Entry 4EAI (X-ray diffraction, 2.29 A resolution); this record covers chains A and B of the 3 polymer chains in the assembly.

== Chain A ==
Name: 5'-AMP-activated protein kinase catalytic subunit alpha-1
Source organism: Rattus norvegicus
Notes: EC 2.7.11.1, 2.7.11.27, 2.7.11.31, 2.7.11.26
UniProt: P54645 (AAPK1_RAT); the construct has insertions or renumbered stretches relative to UniProt, so the offset changes along the chain: 394-468 = UniProt 405-479; 475-494 = UniProt 540-559
Chain sequence (106 residues; each row starts with the number of its first residue):
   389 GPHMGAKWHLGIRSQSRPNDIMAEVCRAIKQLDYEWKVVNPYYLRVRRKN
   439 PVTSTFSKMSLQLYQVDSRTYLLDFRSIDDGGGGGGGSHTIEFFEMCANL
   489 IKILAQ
Not modelled in the structure: 389-393, 494
Construct notes: expression tag (389-393); linker (469-474)
Swiss-Prot annotation at these positions:
  - modified residue: Ser-456 (Phosphoserine)

== Chain B ==
Name: 5'-AMP-activated protein kinase subunit beta-2
Source organism: Homo sapiens
UniProt: O43741 (AAKB2_HUMAN); residues 189-272 here = UniProt positions 189-272
Chain sequence (85 residues; numbered 188 to 272; the number before each row is that of its first residue):
   188 MYGQEMYAFRSEERFKSPPILPPHLLQVILNKDTNISCDPALLPEPNHVM
   238 LNHLYALSIKDSVMVLSATHRYKKKYVTTLLYKPI
Not modelled in the structure: 188-203, 219-235, 272
Construct notes: expression tag (188)
Swiss-Prot annotation at these positions:
  - mutagenesis: His-235 (H235A: Results in an AMPK enzyme that is activable by phosphorylation but has significantly increased rate of dephosphorylation in phosphatase assays)

== Interface between chain A and chain B ==
Contacting residue pairs (73):
  Ala-394(A) / Ile-216(B)
  Ala-394(A) / Leu-217(B)
  Ala-394(A) / Asn-218(B)  hydrogen bond (backbone-backbone)
  Ala-394(A) / Leu-244(B)  hydrophobic
  Lys-395(A) / Val-215(B)
  Lys-395(A) / Ile-216(B)
  Lys-395(A) / Leu-217(B)
  Lys-395(A) / Ala-243(B)
  Lys-395(A) / Leu-244(B)
  Trp-396(A) / Gln-214(B)
  Trp-396(A) / Val-215(B)
  Trp-396(A) / Ile-216(B)  hydrogen bond (backbone-backbone)
  Trp-396(A) / Asn-218(B)
  Trp-396(A) / Ala-243(B)
  Trp-396(A) / Leu-244(B)  hydrophobic
  Trp-396(A) / Val-252(B)
  Trp-396(A) / Ser-254(B)
  Trp-396(A) / Leu-267(B)  hydrophobic
  His-397(A) / Gln-214(B)
  His-397(A) / Val-215(B)
  His-397(A) / Leu-241(B)
  His-397(A) / Tyr-242(B)
  His-397(A) / Ala-243(B)  hydrogen bond (backbone-backbone)
  His-397(A) / Ser-245(B)
  Leu-398(A) / Leu-212(B)  hydrophobic
  Leu-398(A) / Leu-213(B)
  Leu-398(A) / Gln-214(B)  hydrogen bond (backbone-backbone)
  Leu-398(A) / His-240(B)
  Leu-398(A) / Leu-241(B)
  Leu-398(A) / Tyr-242(B)
  Gly-399(A) / Leu-241(B)  hydrogen bond (backbone-backbone)
  Arg-401(A) / Gln-214(B)  hydrogen bond
  Pro-406(A) / Pro-205(B)  hydrophobic
  Tyr-430(A) / Ser-204(B)
  Tyr-430(A) / Pro-205(B)  hydrophobic
  Gln-450(A) / Pro-206(B)
  Leu-451(A) / Pro-205(B)
  Leu-451(A) / Pro-206(B)
  Tyr-452(A) / Pro-206(B)
  Tyr-452(A) / Ile-207(B)
  Tyr-452(A) / Leu-208(B)  hydrophobic
  Tyr-452(A) / Pro-209(B)
  Tyr-452(A) / Leu-212(B)  hydrophobic
  Gln-453(A) / Pro-206(B)  hydrogen bond (backbone-backbone)
  Gln-453(A) / Ile-207(B)
  Gln-453(A) / Leu-208(B)  hydrogen bond (backbone-backbone)
  Val-454(A) / Leu-208(B)  hydrophobic
  Val-454(A) / Gln-214(B)
  Tyr-459(A) / Pro-205(B)  hydrophobic
  Asp-462(A) / His-240(B)  salt bridge
  Phe-463(A) / Asn-239(B)
  Phe-463(A) / His-240(B)
  Phe-463(A) / Leu-241(B)  hydrogen bond (backbone-backbone)
  Arg-464(A) / Val-236(B)  hydrogen bond (side chain-backbone)
  Arg-464(A) / Leu-238(B)  hydrogen bond (side chain-backbone)
  Arg-464(A) / Asn-239(B)
  Arg-464(A) / His-240(B)  hydrogen bond
  Ser-465(A) / Asn-239(B)  hydrogen bond (backbone-side chain)
  Ser-465(A) / His-257(B)  hydrogen bond
  Asp-467(A) / Asn-239(B)  hydrogen bond
  Thr-478(A) / His-257(B)
  Phe-481(A) / Asn-239(B)
  Phe-482(A) / Leu-241(B)  hydrophobic
  Phe-482(A) / Leu-253(B)
  Phe-482(A) / Ser-254(B)
  Phe-482(A) / Ala-255(B)  hydrophobic
  Phe-482(A) / Thr-266(B)
  Phe-482(A) / Leu-268(B)  hydrophobic
  Glu-483(A) / Lys-270(B)
  Cys-485(A) / Leu-241(B)  hydrophobic
  Ala-486(A) / Lys-270(B)
  Asn-487(A) / Lys-270(B)
  Ile-489(A) / Leu-241(B)  hydrophobic
Interface residues without a listed pair, chain A (30 interface residues in all): Leu-460, Ile-479
Interface residues without a listed pair, chain B (33 interface residues in all): Met-251, Arg-258

== Summary ==
30 residues of chain A and 33 residues of chain B are in contact, with 15 hydrogen bonds and 1 salt bridge.
Among the polar pairs are Asp-462(A)/His-240(B), Arg-401(A)/Gln-214(B) and Arg-464(A)/Val-236(B). Curated
annotation (UniProt) lists one mutagenesis site on chain B.
Here chain A is 5'-AMP-activated protein kinase catalytic subunit alpha-1 (Rattus norvegicus) and chain B is
5'-AMP-activated protein kinase subunit beta-2 (Homo sapiens). Entry 4EAI (Co-crystal structure of an AMPK
core with AMP) was determined by X-ray diffraction, deposited together with 4EAG, 4EAJ, 4EAK and 4EAL.
